PDB entry 5IZ0 | X-ray diffraction, 2.63 A resolution | chains A and C

[Chain A]
Protein: Nuclear receptor ROR-gamma
Organism: Homo sapiens
Notes: fragment: Ligand Binding Domain
UniProtKB: P51449 (RORG_HUMAN), isoform P51449-2; the construct has insertions or renumbered stretches relative to UniProt, so the offset changes along the chain: 259-507 = UniProt 238-486; 509-519 = UniProt 487-497
Chain sequence (263 residues; each row starts with the number of its first residue):
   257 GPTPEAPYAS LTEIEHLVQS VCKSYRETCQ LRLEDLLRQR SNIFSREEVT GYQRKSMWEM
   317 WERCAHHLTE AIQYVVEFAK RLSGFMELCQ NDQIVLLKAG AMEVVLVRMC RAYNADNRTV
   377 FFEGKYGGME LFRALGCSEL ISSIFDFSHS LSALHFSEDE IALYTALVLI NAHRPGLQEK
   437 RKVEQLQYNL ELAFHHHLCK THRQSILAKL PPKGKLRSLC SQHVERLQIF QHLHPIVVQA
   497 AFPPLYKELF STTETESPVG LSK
Unresolved in the structure: 257-264, 509-519
Sequence notes: expression tag (257-258); insertion (508)
Residues lining bound ligands: 6F1 (N-(4-ethyl-3-oxo-3,4-dihydro-2H-1,4-benzoxazin-7-yl)-3,4-dimethyl-N-(2,2,2-trifluoroethyl)benzene-1-sulfonamide): W317, C320, H323, L324, A327, M358, V361, L362, M365, V376, F377, F378, F388, L391, L396, I397, I400, F401, H479
From the paper describing this entry:
  - contacts within the chain: H479-Y502 (hydrogen bond), Y502-F506 (pi stacking)
  - binding site for 6F1: W317, L324, A327, M358, V376, F378, F388, L391, I400, F401, H479
  - specificity-determining residues: M358 (proposed by the authors, not directly observed)

[Chain C]
Protein: Glu-phe-pro-tyr-leu-leu-ser-leu-leu-gly-glu-val-ser-pro-gln
Chain sequence (15 residues; each row starts with the number of its first residue):
     4 EFPYLLSLLG EVSPQ
Unresolved in the structure: 14-18

[Interface between chain A and chain C]
Residue-residue contacts - 16 pairs, chain A then chain C:
  K336(A) with L11(C), hydrogen bond (side chain-backbone); L12(C), hydrogen bond (side chain-backbone); G13(C)
  M342(A) with L12(C)
  Q346(A) with L9(C)
  Q349(A) with L12(C)
  I350(A) with F5(C), hydrophobic
  L353(A) with L8(C), hydrophobic; L12(C), hydrophobic
  P500(A) with Y7(C), hydrophobic
  L501(A) with L11(C), hydrophobic
  E504(A) with F5(C); P6(C); Y7(C), hydrogen bond (side chain-backbone); L8(C), hydrogen bond (side chain-backbone)
  L505(A) with L8(C), hydrophobic
Other interface residues (no listed pair), chain A (14 interface residues in all): Q329, V332, F341, K354
Other interface residues (no listed pair), chain C (9 interface residues in all): E4
The authors on this interface:
  - pairs named by the authors: K336(A)-L11(C) (hydrogen bond), E504(A)-Y7(C) (hydrogen bond)

[Summary]
14 residues of chain A face 9 of chain C across their interface, with 4 hydrogen bonds. Polar pairs include
K336(A)-L11(C), K336(A)-L12(C) and E504(A)-Y7(C). The paper describes hydrogen bonds between K336(A) and
L11(C) and E504(A) and Y7(C). From the paper: a binding site for 6F1 at W317(A), L324(A) and A327(A) among
others; the specificity determinant M358(A).
Chain A is Nuclear receptor ROR-gamma (Homo sapiens) and chain C is
Glu-phe-pro-tyr-leu-leu-ser-leu-leu-gly-glu-val-ser-pro-gln; the structure, RORgamma in complex with agonist
BIO592 and Coactivator EBI96, was determined by X-ray diffraction (same publication as 5IXK).
